Entry 5D1D (X-ray diffraction, 2.01 A resolution); this record covers chains A and C.

== Chain A ==
Molecule: Histone deacetylase 8
Source organism: Homo sapiens
Notes: EC 3.5.1.98
Reference sequence: Q9BY41 (HDAC8_HUMAN); residues 1-377 here = UniProt positions 1-377
Chain sequence (389 residues; numbered 1 to 389; the number before each row is that of its first residue):
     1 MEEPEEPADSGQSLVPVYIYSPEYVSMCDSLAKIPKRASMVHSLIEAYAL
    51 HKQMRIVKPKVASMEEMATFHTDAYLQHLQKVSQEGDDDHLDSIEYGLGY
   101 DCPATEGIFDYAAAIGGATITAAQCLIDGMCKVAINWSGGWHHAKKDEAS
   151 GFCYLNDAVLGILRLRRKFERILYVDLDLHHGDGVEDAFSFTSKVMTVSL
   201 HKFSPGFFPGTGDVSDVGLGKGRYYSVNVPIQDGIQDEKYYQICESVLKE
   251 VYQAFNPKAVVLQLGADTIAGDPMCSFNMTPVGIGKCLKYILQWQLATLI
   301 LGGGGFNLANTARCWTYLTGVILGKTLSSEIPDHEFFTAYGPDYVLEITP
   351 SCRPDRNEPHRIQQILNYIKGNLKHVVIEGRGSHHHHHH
Disordered / not traced: 1-13, 378-389
Construct notes: engineered mutation Leu91 (Pro in Q9BY41), Phe306 (Tyr in Q9BY41); expression tag (378-389)
Curated features (UniProtKB/Swiss-Prot):
  - active site: His143 (Proton acceptor)
  - binding site (substrate): Asp101, Gly151
  - binding site (a divalent metal cation): Asp178, His180, Asp267
  - modified residue: Ser39 (Phosphoserine)
Ion coordination: K+ site 1: Asp176, Asp178, His180, Ser199, Leu200; Zn2+: Asp178, His180, Asp267 (shared with Lys5(C) of chain C); K+ site 2: Phe189, Thr192, Val195, Tyr225
From the paper describing this entry:
  - disease-associated variants - P91L: decreased catalytic activity
  - disease-associated variants - P91L (DeltaTm = -0.8 degC), H180R (DeltaTm = -5.8 degC), G304R (DeltaTm = -6.8 degC): decreased stability
  - contacts within the chain: Lys202-Ser276 (hydrogen bond), Lys202-Asp233 (salt bridge) (citing earlier work)
  - conformationally variable residues (order/disorder transition): Gln84, Glu85, Asp88, Asp89, Leu91, Asp92, Ile94, Glu95
  - catalytic residues: His142, His143 (citing earlier work)
  - disease-associated variants - H180R, G304R: abolished catalytic activity
  - disease-associated variants - H180R, G304R: abolished binding to M344
  - mutagenesis - Y306F: abolished catalytic activity (citing earlier work)

== Chain C ==
Molecule: HDAC8 Fluor de Lys tetrapeptide substrate
Chain sequence (6 residues; numbered 1 to 6; the number before each row is that of its first residue):
     1 XRHKKX
Modified residues: ACE (acetyl group) at position 1, MCM (7-amino-4-methyl-chromen-2-one) at position 6; Lys4, Lys5 (N(6)-acetyllysine; ALY)
Ion coordination: Zn2+: Lys5 (shared with Asp178(A), His180(A), Asp267(A) of chain A)

== How chain A and chain C interact ==
Residue-residue contacts - 24 pairs, chain A then chain C:
  Lys33(A) - MCM_6(C)
  Ile94(A) - Arg2(C)  hydrogen bond (backbone-side chain)
  Tyr100(A) - MCM_6(C)
  Asp101(A) - Lys4(C)
  Asp101(A) - Lys5(C)  hydrogen bond (side chain-backbone)
  Asp101(A) - MCM_6(C)  hydrogen bond (side chain-backbone)
  Trp141(A) - Lys5(C)
  His143(A) - Lys5(C)
  Glu148(A) - Arg2(C)  salt bridge
  Gly151(A) - Lys5(C)
  Phe152(A) - Lys5(C)
  Phe152(A) - MCM_6(C)
  Asp178(A) - Lys5(C)
  His180(A) - Lys5(C)
  Gly206(A) - His3(C)
  Phe208(A) - His3(C)
  Phe208(A) - Lys4(C)
  Phe208(A) - Lys5(C)
  Pro209(A) - His3(C)  hydrogen bond (backbone-side chain)
  Gly210(A) - His3(C)
  Asp267(A) - Lys5(C)
  Met274(A) - Lys5(C)
  Gly304(A) - Lys5(C)
  Phe306(A) - Lys5(C)
Interface residues without a listed pair, chain A (24 interface residues in all): Glu95, Gly97, Cys153, Phe207, Gly303

== Overview ==
24 residues of chain A face 5 of chain C across their interface, with 4 hydrogen bonds and 1 salt bridge.
Polar contacts include Glu148(A)-Arg2(C), Ile94(A)-Arg2(C) and Asp101(A)-Lys5(C). The paper reports catalytic
residues His142(A) and His143(A); P91L, H180R and G304R of chain A reduce stability.
Here chain A is Histone deacetylase 8 (Homo sapiens) and chain C is HDAC8 Fluor de Lys tetrapeptide substrate.
Entry 5D1D (Crystal structure of P91L-Y306F HDAC8 in complex with a tetrapeptide substrate) was determined by
X-ray diffraction (same publication as 5D1B and 5D1C).
